Entry 4WUZ (X-ray diffraction, 2.38 A resolution); this record covers chains C and D of the 5 polymer chains in the assembly.

== Chain C ==
Name: Exonuclease
Organism: Enterobacteria phage lambda
Notes: EC 3.1.11.3
UniProtKB: P03697 (EXO_LAMBD); residue numbers follow UniProt; this construct covers 1-226
Sequence (229 residues; numbered -2 to 226; the number before each row is that of its first residue; numbers below 1 keep their minus sign (Gly-2 is residue -2)):
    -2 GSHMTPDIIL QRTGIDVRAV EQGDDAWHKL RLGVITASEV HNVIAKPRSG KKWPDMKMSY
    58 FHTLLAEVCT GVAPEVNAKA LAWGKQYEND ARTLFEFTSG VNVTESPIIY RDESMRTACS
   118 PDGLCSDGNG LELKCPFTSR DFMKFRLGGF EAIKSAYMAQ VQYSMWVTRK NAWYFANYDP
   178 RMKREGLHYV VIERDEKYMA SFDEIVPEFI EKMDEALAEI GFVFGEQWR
Disordered / not traced: -2 to 1
Sequence notes: expression tag (-2 to 0)
Metal / ion sites: Ca2+: Asp119, Glu129

== Chain D ==
Molecule: 14-nt DNA strand
Sequence (14 nucleotides; each row starts with the number of its first residue; numbers below 1 keep their minus sign (DT-1 is residue -1)):
    -1 TTTCGGTACA GTAG
Disordered / not traced: -1 to 0

== Interface between chain C and chain D ==
Pairs across the interface (12):
  Ala42(C) with DT5(D), phosphate contact
  Lys43(C) with DT5(D), sugar contact
  Arg45(C) with DG4(D), base contact; DT5(D), hydrogen bond to the base; DA6(D), hydrogen bond to the sugar
  Pro51(C) with DT5(D), phosphate contact; DA6(D), phosphate contact
  Asp52(C) with DA6(D), hydrogen bond to the phosphate; DC7(D), phosphate contact
  Met53(C) with DT5(D), phosphate contact; DA6(D), phosphate contact
  Ser152(C) with DG4(D), sugar contact
Interface residues without a listed pair, chain C (8 interface residues in all): Pro44

== Summary ==
8 residues of chain C and 4 residues of chain D are in contact, with 3 hydrogen bonds. Polar contacts include
Arg45(C)-DT5(D), Arg45(C)-DA6(D) and Asp52(C)-DA6(D). Asp119(C) and Glu129(C) form the Ca2+ site.
Here chain C is Exonuclease (Enterobacteria phage lambda) and chain D is a 14-nt DNA strand. Entry 4WUZ
(Crystal structure of lambda exonuclease in complex with DNA and Ca2+) was determined by X-ray diffraction.
